Entry 6DDV (X-ray diffraction, 2.05 A resolution); this record covers chains B and C of the 3 polymer chains in the assembly.

Chain B:
Protein: Anti-MICA Fab fragment heavy chain clone 6E1
From: Mus musculus
Notes: antibody fragment or engineered binder
Sequence (226 residues; each row starts with the number of its first residue; a row labelled like 82A-82C holds insertion residues (82A, then the next letters in order)):
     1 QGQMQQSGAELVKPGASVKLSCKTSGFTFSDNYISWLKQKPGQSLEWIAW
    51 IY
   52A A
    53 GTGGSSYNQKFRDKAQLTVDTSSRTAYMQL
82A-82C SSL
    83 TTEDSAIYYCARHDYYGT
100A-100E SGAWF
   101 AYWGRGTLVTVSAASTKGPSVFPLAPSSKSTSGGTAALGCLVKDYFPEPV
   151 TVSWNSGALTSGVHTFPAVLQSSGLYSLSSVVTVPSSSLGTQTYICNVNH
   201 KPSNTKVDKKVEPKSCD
Disordered / not traced: 1, 215-217
Cystine bridges: Cys-22/Cys-92, Cys-140/Cys-196

Chain C:
Protein: MHC class I chain-related protein A
From: Homo sapiens
UniProt: H9CTV0 (H9CTV0_HUMAN); residue numbers follow UniProt; this construct covers 204-297
Sequence (94 residues; row label = number of the first residue in the row):
   204 TVPPMVNVTRSEASEGNITVTCRASSFYPRNIILTWRQDGVSLSHDTQQW
   254 GDVLPDGNGTYQTWVATRISRGEEQRFTCYMEHSGNHSTHPVPS
Cystine bridges: Cys-225/Cys-282
Construct notes: engineered mutation Ser-273 (Cys in H9CTV0)

How chain B and chain C interact:
Contacting residue pairs (26; chain B residue first):
  Asp-31(B) with Arg-226(C), salt bridge
  Tyr-33(B) with Leu-257(C); Pro-258(C), hydrogen bond (side chain-backbone); Gln-265(C), hydrogen bond
  Trp-50(B) with Pro-258(C); Asp-259(C); Gly-260(C)
  Tyr-52(B) with Asp-259(C); Gln-265(C)
  Thr-54(B) with Asp-259(C), hydrogen bond (side chain-backbone); Asn-261(C)
  Gly-56(B) with Asp-259(C); Gly-260(C); Asn-261(C)
  Ser-57(B) with Gly-260(C), hydrogen bond (backbone-backbone)
  His-95(B) with Leu-257(C)
  Tyr-97(B) with Asp-255(C), hydrogen bond (side chain-backbone); Leu-257(C), hydrophobic; Gln-265(C), hydrogen bond (side chain-backbone); Thr-266(C); Trp-267(C), hydrogen bond (backbone-side chain)
  Tyr-98(B) with Arg-226(C), hydrogen bond; Trp-267(C)
  Ser-100A(B) with Gly-254(C); Asp-255(C), hydrogen bond (side chain-backbone)
  Gly-100B(B) with Asp-255(C)
Other interface residues (no listed pair), chain B (13 interface residues in all): Trp-100D
Other interface residues (no listed pair), chain C (13 interface residues in all): Thr-224, Trp-253

Summary:
The chain B/chain C interface involves 13 residues from each chain, with 9 hydrogen bonds and 1 salt bridge.
Polar contacts include Asp-31(B)/Arg-226(C), Tyr-33(B)/Pro-258(C) and Tyr-33(B)/Gln-265(C).
Here chain B is Anti-MICA Fab fragment heavy chain clone 6E1 (Mus musculus) and chain C is MHC class I
chain-related protein A (Homo sapiens). Entry 6DDV (Crystal Structure Analysis of the Epitope of an Anti-MICA
Antibody) was determined by X-ray diffraction, deposited together with 6DDR.
